4PI0 - chains K and N of the 12 polymer chains in the assembly; structure by X-ray diffraction, 3.15 A resolution.

# Chain K
Molecule: Particulate methane monooxygenase subunit C
From: Methylocystis sp. ATCC 49242
Notes: EC 1.14.18.3
Chain sequence (256 residues; each row starts with the number of its first residue):
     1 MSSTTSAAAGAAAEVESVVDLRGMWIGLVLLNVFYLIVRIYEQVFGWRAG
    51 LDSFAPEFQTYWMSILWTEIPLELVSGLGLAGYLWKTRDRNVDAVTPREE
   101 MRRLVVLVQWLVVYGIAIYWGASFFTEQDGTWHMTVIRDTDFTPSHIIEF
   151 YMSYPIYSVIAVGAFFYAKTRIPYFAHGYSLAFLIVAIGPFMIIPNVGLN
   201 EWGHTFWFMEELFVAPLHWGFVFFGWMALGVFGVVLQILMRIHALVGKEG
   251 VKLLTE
Not modelled in the structure: 1-15, 200-223
Metal / ion sites: Cu ion: Asp129, His133, His146

# Chain N
Molecule: unknown peptide
From: Methylocystis sp. ATCC 49242
Chain sequence (25 residues; row label = number of the first residue in the row; X marks 25 residues of unknown identity (built as UNK)):
     1 XXXXXXXXXXXXXXXXXXXXXXXXX

# Chain K / chain N interface
Chain K residues in contact with chain N, 14 residues: Gly23, Ile26, Leu30, Phe34, Tyr41, Phe45, Thr60, Tyr61, Ser64, Ile65, Thr68, Leu72, Ser76, Tyr83

# Overview
Chain K and chain N make no direct contact in this assembly. Asp129(K), His133(K) and His146(K) coordinate a
Cu ion ion.
Chain K is Particulate methane monooxygenase subunit C and chain N is unknown peptide, both from Methylocystis
sp. ATCC 49242; the structure, Crystal structure of particulate methane monooxygenase from Methylocystis sp.
ATCC 49242 (Rockwell) soaked in copper, was determined by X-ray diffraction, deposited together with 4PHZ and
4PI2.
